Entry 4IHW (X-ray diffraction, 2.70 A resolution); this record covers chains B and D of the 4 polymer chains in the assembly.

[Chain B]
Name: DNA-binding protein fis
From: Escherichia coli
Reference sequence: C9QXL3 (C9QXL3_ECOD1); numbering as in UniProt (aligned over 1-98)
Amino-acid sequence (98 residues; each row starts with the number of its first residue):
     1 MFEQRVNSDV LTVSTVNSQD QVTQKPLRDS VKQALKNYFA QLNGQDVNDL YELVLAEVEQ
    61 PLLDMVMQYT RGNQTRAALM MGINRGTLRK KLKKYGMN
What the authors report for this chain:
  - binding site for 27-bp DNA Strand A: Lys90
  - mutagenesis - K90A: unchanged binding to 27-bp DNA Strand A
  - mutagenesis - K90A: unchanged binding to F1
  - mutagenesis - K90A (10-fold): decreased binding to F27
  - mutagenesis - K90A (9-fold): decreased binding to F30
  - mutagenesis - K90A: abolished binding to non-specific DNA

[Chain D]
Molecule: 27-bp DNA Strand B
Sequence (27 nucleotides; row label = number of the first residue in the row):
     1 AAATTTGCTC AACICTCAAA CAAATTT

[Interface between chain B and chain D]
Contacting residue pairs (8; chain B residue first):
  Ile83(B) - DC17(D)  phosphate contact
  Asn84(B) - DC17(D)  hydrogen bond to the phosphate
  Asn84(B) - DA18(D)  hydrogen bond to the phosphate
  Arg85(B) - DA20(D)  base contact
  Thr87(B) - DT16(D)  phosphate contact
  Thr87(B) - DC17(D)  hydrogen bond to the phosphate
  Lys90(B) - DC15(D)  sugar contact
  Lys90(B) - DT16(D)  salt bridge to the phosphate
Also at the interface, not in a pair above, chain B (7 interface residues in all): Gly82, Lys91
Also at the interface, not in a pair above, chain D (6 interface residues in all): DC21

[Overview]
7 residues of chain B and 6 residues of chain D are in contact, with 3 hydrogen bonds and 1 salt bridge. Among
the polar pairs are Asn84(B)-DC17(D), Asn84(B)-DA18(D) and Thr87(B)-DC17(D). The paper reports a binding site
for 27-bp DNA Strand A at Lys90(B); K90A of chain B reduces binding to F27.
Here chain B is DNA-binding protein fis (Escherichia coli) and chain D is 27-bp DNA Strand B. Entry 4IHW
(Crystal structure of Fis bound to 27 bp Inosine substituted DNA F28-dI (AAATTTGTTTGAICITTGAGCAAATTT)) was
determined by X-ray diffraction, deposited together with 4IHV, 4IHX and 4IHY.
